2NNA - chains A and C of the 3 polymer chains in the assembly; structure by X-ray diffraction, 2.10 A resolution.

Chain A:
Molecule: MHC class II antigen
Organism: Homo sapiens
Notes: fragment: residues in database 24-207
UniProtKB: Q5Y7F5 (Q5Y7F5_HUMAN); the construct lacks a stretch of the UniProt sequence, so the offset changes along the chain: -1 to 9 = UniProt 24-34; 10-181 = UniProt 36-207
Amino-acid sequence (184 residues; numbered -1 to 181 plus 1 insertion-coded residue; the number before each row is that of its first residue; numbers below 1 keep their minus sign (Glu-1 is residue -1)):
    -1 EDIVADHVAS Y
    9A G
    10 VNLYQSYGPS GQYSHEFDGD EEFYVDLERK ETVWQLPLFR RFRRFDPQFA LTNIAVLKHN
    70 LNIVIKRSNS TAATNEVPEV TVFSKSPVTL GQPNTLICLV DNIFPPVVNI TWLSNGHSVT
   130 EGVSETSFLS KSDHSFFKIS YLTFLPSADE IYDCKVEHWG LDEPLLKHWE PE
Unresolved in the structure: -1, 181
Cystine bridges: Cys107-Cys163
What the authors report for this chain:
  - binding site for gluten peptide (chain C): His24, Glu31, Arg52, His68, Arg76

Chain C:
Molecule: gluten peptide
UniProtKB: P18573 (GDA9_WHEAT); residues -3 to 14 here correspond to UniProt positions 243-260 (UniProt number = residue number + 246)
Amino-acid sequence (18 residues; each row starts with the number of its first residue; numbers below 1 keep their minus sign (Gln-3 is residue -3)):
    -3 QQYPSGEGSF QPSQENPQ
Unresolved in the structure: -3 to 0, 14
Differences from the reference sequence: conflict Glu3 (Gln249 in P18573), Glu11 (Gln257 in P18573)

How chain A and chain C interact:
Residue-residue contacts - 27 pairs, chain A then chain C:
  Tyr9(A) with Ser5(C); Phe6(C), hydrogen bond (backbone-backbone)
  Tyr22(A) with Ser5(C), hydrogen bond
  His24(A) with Gly4(C)
  Trp43(A) with Glu3(C)
  Arg52(A) with Glu3(C), salt bridge
  Arg53(A) with Ser1(C); Gly2(C); Glu3(C), hydrogen bond (backbone-backbone)
  Phe54(A) with Glu3(C); Ser5(C)
  Asn62(A) with Ser5(C); Phe6(C), hydrogen bond (side chain-backbone); Pro8(C)
  Val65(A) with Pro8(C), hydrophobic; Ser9(C); Gln10(C)
  Leu66(A) with Pro8(C), hydrophobic
  His68(A) with Glu11(C), hydrogen bond (side chain-backbone)
  Asn69(A) with Ser9(C), hydrogen bond (side chain-backbone); Gln10(C); Glu11(C), hydrogen bond (side chain-backbone)
  Ile72(A) with Glu11(C); Asn12(C); Pro13(C), hydrophobic
  Val73(A) with Glu11(C)
  Arg76(A) with Glu11(C), salt bridge
Interface residues without a listed pair, chain A (18 interface residues in all): Glu31, Phe32, Phe58
Interface residues without a listed pair, chain C (13 interface residues in all): Gln7
The authors on this interface:
  - residue pairs: His24(A)-Glu3(C) (water-mediated contact), Glu31(A)-Glu3(C) (water-mediated contact), Arg52(A)-Glu3(C) (salt bridge), Arg53(A)-Glu3(C) (backbone contact), Arg76(A)-Glu11(C) (salt bridge)
  - interface residues, chain A: His24(A), Glu31(A), Arg52(A), Arg53(A), Arg76(A)

Summary:
Chain A and chain C form an interface of 18 and 13 residues respectively, with 7 hydrogen bonds and 2 salt
bridges. Polar pairs include Arg52(A)-Glu3(C), Arg76(A)-Glu11(C) and Tyr22(A)-Ser5(C). The paper describes
water-mediated contacts between His24(A) and Glu3(C) and Glu31(A) and Glu3(C); salt bridges between Arg52(A)
and Glu3(C) and Arg76(A) and Glu11(C); a backbone contact between Arg53(A) and Glu3(C). From the paper: a
binding site for gluten peptide (chain C) at His24(A), Glu31(A) and Arg52(A) among others; interface residues
His24(A), Glu31(A) and Arg52(A) among others.
Chain A is MHC class II antigen (Homo sapiens) and chain C is gluten peptide; the structure, Structure of the
MHC class II molecule HLA-DQ8 bound with a deamidated gluten peptide, was determined by X-ray diffraction.
